PDB entry 4ALT | X-ray diffraction, 1.49 A resolution | chain A

Chain A:
Name: Chitin binding protein
Source organism: Enterococcus faecalis
UniProt: Q838S1 (Q838S1_ENTFA); residue numbers follow UniProt; this construct covers 29-194
Chain sequence (166 residues; row label = number of the first residue in the row):
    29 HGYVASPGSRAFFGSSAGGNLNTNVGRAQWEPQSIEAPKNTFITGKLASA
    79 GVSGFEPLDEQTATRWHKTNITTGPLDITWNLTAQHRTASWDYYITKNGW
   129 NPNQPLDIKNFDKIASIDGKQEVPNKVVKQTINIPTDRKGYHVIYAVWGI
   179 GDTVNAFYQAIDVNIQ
Curated features (UniProtKB/Swiss-Prot):
  - binding site (Cu cation): His29, His114
Metal / ion sites: Cu ion: His29, His114
From the paper describing this entry:
  - Cu ion coordination: His29, His114

Summary:
The Cu ion site is built by His29 and His114. UniProt lists Cu cation-binding residues His29 and His114. From
the paper: Cu ion coordination by His29 and His114.
Chain A is Chitin binding protein (Enterococcus faecalis); the structure, X-Ray photoreduction of
Polysaccharide monooxygenase CBM33, was determined by X-ray diffraction together with 4ALC, 4ALE, 4ALQ, 4ALR
and 4ALS from the same study.
